Entry 6B7T (X-ray diffraction, 1.91 A resolution); this record covers chain A.

== Chain A ==
Molecule: Green fluorescent protein
Source organism: Aequorea victoria
UniProtKB: P42212 (GFP_AEQVI); the construct has insertions or renumbered stretches relative to UniProt, so the offset changes along the chain: 1-24 = UniProt 214-237; 33-94 = UniProt 3-64; 98-224 = UniProt 68-194
Sequence (246 residues; row label = number of the first residue in the row; note: 5 numbers in that range are skipped by the numbering (no residue carries them; nothing is unmodelled there); numbers below 1 keep their minus sign (Met-23 is residue -23)):
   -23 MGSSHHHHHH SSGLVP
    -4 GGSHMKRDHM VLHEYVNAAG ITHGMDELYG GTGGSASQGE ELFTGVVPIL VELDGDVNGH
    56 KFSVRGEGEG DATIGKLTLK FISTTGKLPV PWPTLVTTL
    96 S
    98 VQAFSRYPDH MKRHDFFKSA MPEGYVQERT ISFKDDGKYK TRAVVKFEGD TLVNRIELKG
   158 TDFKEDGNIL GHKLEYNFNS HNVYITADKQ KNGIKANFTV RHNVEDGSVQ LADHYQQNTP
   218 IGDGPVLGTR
Disordered / not traced: -23 to -21, -4 to 2, 17-32, 186-188, 219-227
Covalently attached groups: covalent link Leu94-Ser96; covalent link Ser96-Val98
Modified / non-standard residues: Ser96 ([(4Z)-2-(1-amino-2-hydroxyethyl)-4-(4-hydroxybenzylidene)-5-oxo-4,5-dihydro-1H-imidazol-1-yl]acetic acid; GYS)
Construct notes: expression tag (-23 to -8, -4 to 0, 225-227); engineered mutation His8 (Leu221 in P42212), Tyr10 (Phe223 in P42212), Asn12 (Thr225 in P42212), Gln33 (Lys3 in P42212), Arg60 (Ser30 in P42212), Ile69 (Tyr39 in P42212), Ser78 (Cys48 in P42212), Leu94 (Phe64 in P42212), Ala100 (Cys70 in P42212), Arg110 (Gln80 in P42212), Ser129 (Phe99 in P42212), Lys135 (Asn105 in P42212), Val141 (Glu111 in P42212), Thr158 (Ile128 in P42212), Phe175 (Tyr145 in P42212), Thr183 (Met153 in P42212), Ala193 (Val163 in P42212), Thr196 (Lys166 in P42212), Val197 (Ile167 in P42212), Val201 (Ile171 in P42212); linker (25-32); chromophore (96, 96, 96)

== Summary ==
Chain A is Green fluorescent protein (Aequorea victoria); the structure, Truncated strand 10-less green
fluorescent protein, was determined by X-ray diffraction together with 6B7R from the same study.
